7GUY - chains A and D; structure by X-ray diffraction, 1.75 A resolution.

# Chain A
Name: B-cell lymphoma 6 protein
Organism: Homo sapiens
Reference sequence: P41182 (BCL6_HUMAN); numbering as in UniProt (aligned over 5-129)
Amino-acid sequence (128 residues; row label = number of the first residue in the row):
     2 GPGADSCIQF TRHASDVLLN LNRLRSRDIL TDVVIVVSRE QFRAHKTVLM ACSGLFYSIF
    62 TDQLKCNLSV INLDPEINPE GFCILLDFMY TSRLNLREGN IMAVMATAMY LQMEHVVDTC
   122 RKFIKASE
Disordered / not traced: 2-5
Sequence notes: expression tag (2-4)
Swiss-Prot annotation at these positions:
  - mutagenesis: Asn21 (N21K: Abolishes interaction with NCOR2 and HDAC2, no effect on interaction with CTBP1 and transcriptional autoinhibition; when associated with A-116 and 376-Q--Q-379), Ser59 (S59A: Abolished ubiquitination by the SCF(FBXL17) complex), His116 (H116A: Abolishes interaction with NCOR2 and HDAC2, no effect on interaction with CTBP1 and transcriptional autoinhibition; when associated with K-21 and 376-Q--Q-379)
Ligand contacts: A1ACA (5-[(5-bromo-2-chloropyrimidin-4-yl)amino]-1,3-dihydro-2H-indol-2-one): Asn21, Arg24, Leu25, Met51, Ala52, Cys53, Ser54, Gly55, Tyr58, Gln113, Met114, Glu115

# Chain D
Name: WVIP tetrapeptide
Amino-acid sequence (6 residues; row label = number of the first residue in the row; numbering starts at 0):
     0 XWVIPA
Modified positions: ACE (acetyl group) at position 0

# How chain A and chain D interact
Residue-residue contacts (11; chain A residue first):
  Cys8(A) - Pro4(D)
  Ile9(A) - Trp1(D)  hydrophobic
  Ile9(A) - Val2(D)
  Gln10(A) - ACE_0(D)
  Gln10(A) - Trp1(D)
  Gln10(A) - Val2(D)  hydrogen bond (backbone-backbone)
  Gln10(A) - Pro4(D)
  Phe11(A) - ACE_0(D)
  Phe11(A) - Trp1(D)
  Thr12(A) - ACE_0(D)  hydrogen bond (backbone-backbone)
  Thr12(A) - Val2(D)
Also at the interface, not in a pair above, chain D (5 interface residues in all): Ile3

# Summary
The chain A/chain D interface involves 5 residues from each chain; the contacts include 2 hydrogen bonds. The
backbones hydrogen-bond at Gln10(A)-Val2(D) and Thr12(A)-ACE_0(D). Ligands of chain A: compound A1ACA. Curated
annotation (UniProt) lists 3 mutagenesis sites on chain A.
Chain A is B-cell lymphoma 6 protein (Homo sapiens) and chain D is WVIP tetrapeptide; the structure, Crystal
Structure of B-cell lymphoma 6 protein BTB domain in complex with ligand 2 at 8.75 ..., was determined by
X-ray diffraction (same publication as 7GUD, 7GUE, 7GUF, 7GUG, 7GUH, 7GUI and 126 further entries).
